7ORG - chains A and P; structure by X-ray diffraction, 1.80 A resolution.

[Chain A]
Protein: 14-3-3 protein sigma
Organism: Homo sapiens
UniProtKB: P31947 (1433S_HUMAN); residues 1-248 here = UniProt positions 1-248
Amino-acid sequence (253 residues; row label = number of the first residue in the row; numbers below 1 keep their minus sign (Gly-4 is residue -4)):
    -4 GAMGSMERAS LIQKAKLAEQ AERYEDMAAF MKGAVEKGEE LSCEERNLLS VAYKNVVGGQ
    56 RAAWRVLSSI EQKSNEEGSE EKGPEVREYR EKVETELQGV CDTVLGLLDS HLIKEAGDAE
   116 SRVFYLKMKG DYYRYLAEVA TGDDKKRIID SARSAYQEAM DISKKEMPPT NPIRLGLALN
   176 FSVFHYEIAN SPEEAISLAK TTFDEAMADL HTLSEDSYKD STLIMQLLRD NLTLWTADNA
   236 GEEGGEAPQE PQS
Disordered / not traced: 72-76, 232-248
Construct notes: expression tag (-4 to 0)
Modified / non-standard residues: Cys38 (S-hydroxycysteine; CSO)
Metal / ion sites: Mg2+ site 1 near Glu2 (its only coordinating residue here); Mg2+ site 2 near Glu89 (its only coordinating residue here)
Small-molecule neighbours:
  - 09W (N-[(5-carbamimidoyl-3-phenyl-thiophen-2-yl)methyl]-2,3-dihydro-1-benzofuran-7-carboxamide), molecule 1: Glu14, Cys38, Glu39, Asn42, Leu43, Val46, Leu218, Ile219
  - 09W, molecule 2: Cys38, Asn42, Asn166, Pro167, Ile168, Asp215, Ile219
Curated features (UniProtKB/Swiss-Prot):
  - site (Interaction with phosphoserine on interacting protein): Arg56, Arg129
  - modified residue (Phosphoserine): Ser5, Ser74, Ser248

[Chain P]
Protein: Cyclin-dependent kinase inhibitor 1B
UniProtKB: P46527 (CDN1B_HUMAN); numbering as in UniProt (aligned over 187-198)
Amino-acid sequence (12 residues; each row starts with the number of its first residue):
   187 TPKKPGLRRR QT
Disordered / not traced: 187-193
Modified / non-standard residues: Thr198 (phosphothreonine; TPO)
Curated features (UniProtKB/Swiss-Prot):
  - modified residue (Phosphothreonine): Thr187, Thr198
  - mutagenesis: Thr187 (T187A/D: No change in PKB/AKT1- nor UHMK1-mediated phosphorylation; T187A: Abolishes phosphorylation-dependent ubiquitination), Thr198 (T198A/D: Abolishes PKB/AKT1-mediated phosphorylation. 46% cytoplasmic location. Greatly reduced binding to YWHAQ. Equally reduced binding; when associated with A-10 and A-187. No nuclear import ...)

[How chain A and chain P interact]
Residue-residue contacts (21; chain A residue first):
  Lys49(A) - Thr198(P)
  Arg56(A) - Arg195(P)
  Arg56(A) - Arg196(P)
  Arg56(A) - Thr198(P)
  Arg60(A) - Arg195(P)
  Arg129(A) - Arg196(P)
  Arg129(A) - Thr198(P)
  Tyr130(A) - Thr198(P)
  Leu174(A) - Gln197(P)
  Leu174(A) - Thr198(P)
  Asn175(A) - Thr198(P)
  Val178(A) - Arg196(P)
  Val178(A) - Gln197(P)
  Val178(A) - Thr198(P)
  Glu182(A) - Arg196(P)  salt bridge
  Leu222(A) - Gln197(P)
  Asp225(A) - Gln197(P)  hydrogen bond
  Asn226(A) - Arg196(P)
  Asn226(A) - Gln197(P)  hydrogen bond (side chain-backbone)
  Leu229(A) - Arg194(P)
  Leu229(A) - Arg196(P)
Other interface residues (no listed pair), chain A (15 interface residues in all): Glu133, Trp230

[Summary]
Chain A and chain P form an interface of 15 and 5 residues respectively; the contacts include 2 hydrogen bonds
and 1 salt bridge. Among the polar pairs are Glu182(A)-Arg196(P), Asp225(A)-Gln197(P) and Asn226(A)-Gln197(P).
Bound to chain A: compound 09W.
Here chain A is 14-3-3 protein sigma (Homo sapiens) and chain P is Cyclin-dependent kinase inhibitor 1B. Entry
7ORG (Ternary complex of 14-3-3 sigma, p27pT198 phosphopeptide, and WQ162) was determined by X-ray
diffraction.
